PDB entry 1ZGW | solution NMR | chains C and A of the 3 polymer chains in the assembly

[Chain C]
Molecule: 18-nt DNA strand
Sequence (18 nucleotides; numbered 221 to 238; the number before each row is that of its first residue):
   221 TCTTGCGCTTTAATTTGC

[Chain A]
Name: Ada polyprotein
Source organism: Escherichia coli
Notes: fragment: N-terminal domain
Reference sequence: P06134 (ADA_ECOLI); residues 1-139 here = UniProt positions 1-139
Chain sequence (139 residues; numbered 1 to 139; the number before each row is that of its first residue):
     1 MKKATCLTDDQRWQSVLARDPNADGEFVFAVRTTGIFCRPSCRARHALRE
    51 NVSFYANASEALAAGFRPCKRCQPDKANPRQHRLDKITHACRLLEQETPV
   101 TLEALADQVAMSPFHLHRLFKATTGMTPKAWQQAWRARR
Differences from the reference sequence: modified residue (38)
Modified / non-standard residues: Cys38 (s-methylcysteine; SMC)
Metal / ion sites: Zn2+: Cys38, Cys42, Cys69, Cys72
Swiss-Prot annotation at these positions:
  - DNA-binding region: Leu102 to Lys121 (H-T-H motif)
  - active site: Cys38 (Nucleophile)
  - binding site (DNA): Thr34, Arg43, Arg45, Arg67
  - binding site (Zn(2+)): Cys38, Cys42, Cys69, Cys72
  - site: Pro128, Lys129 (Cleavage)
  - natural variant: Asp75 (E75D: In strain: B; this construct carries the variant)
From the paper describing this entry:
  - Zn2+ coordination: Cys38, Cys42, Cys69, Cys72
  - post-translational modification sites: Cys38
  - contacts within the chain: Phe29-Cys38 (hydrophobic contact)
  - binding site for the 18-nt DNA strand (chain C): Phe114
  - binding site for the 18-nt DNA strand: His115
  - specificity-determining residues: His115 (proposed by the authors, not directly observed)

[How chain C and chain A interact]
Residue-residue contacts (27):
  DT223(C) with Phe114(A), phosphate contact; Lys129(A), phosphate contact
  DT224(C) with Arg118(A), base contact; Lys129(A), phosphate contact; Ala130(A), phosphate contact
  DG225(C) with Arg118(A), base contact
  DC226(C) with Arg118(A), base contact
  DT231(C) with Arg71(A), base contact
  DA232(C) with Lys70(A), phosphate contact; Arg71(A), sugar contact
  DA233(C) with Ile36(A), sugar contact; Cys38(A), phosphate contact; Ala44(A), sugar contact; Arg45(A), base contact; Pro68(A), phosphate contact; Cys69(A), phosphate contact; Lys70(A), phosphate contact
  DT234(C) with Val31(A), phosphate contact; Thr34(A), phosphate contact; Ile36(A), phosphate contact; Cys38(A), phosphate contact; Arg45(A), base contact; His46(A), phosphate contact; Ala47(A), phosphate contact
  DT235(C) with His46(A), phosphate contact; Ala47(A), phosphate contact; Leu48(A), phosphate contact
Interface residues without a listed pair, chain A (19 interface residues in all): His117, Pro128

[Overview]
Chain C and chain A form an interface of 9 and 19 residues respectively. UniProt lists active-site residue
Cys38(A), 4 DNA-binding residues and 4 Zn2+-binding residues on chain A. The paper reports a binding site for
the 18-nt DNA strand (chain C) at Phe114(A); a binding site for the 18-nt DNA strand at His115(A).
Here chain C is an 18-nt DNA strand and chain A is Ada polyprotein (Escherichia coli). Entry 1ZGW (NMR
structure of E. Coli Ada protein in complex with DNA) was determined by solution NMR, deposited together with
1U8B.
